Entry 8D9H (electron microscopy, 3.60 A resolution); this record covers chains B and D of the 4 polymer chains in the assembly.

# Chain B
Molecule: RAMP superfamily protein
Organism: Candidatus Scalindua brodae
Reference sequence: A0A0B0EGF3 (A0A0B0EGF3_9BACT); residue numbers follow UniProt; this construct covers 1-236, 263-373, 382-438, 447-878, 895-1025, 1 more blocks
Amino-acid sequence (1270 residues; each row starts with the number of its first residue; note: 418 numbers in that range are skipped by the numbering (no residue carries them; nothing is unmodelled there)):
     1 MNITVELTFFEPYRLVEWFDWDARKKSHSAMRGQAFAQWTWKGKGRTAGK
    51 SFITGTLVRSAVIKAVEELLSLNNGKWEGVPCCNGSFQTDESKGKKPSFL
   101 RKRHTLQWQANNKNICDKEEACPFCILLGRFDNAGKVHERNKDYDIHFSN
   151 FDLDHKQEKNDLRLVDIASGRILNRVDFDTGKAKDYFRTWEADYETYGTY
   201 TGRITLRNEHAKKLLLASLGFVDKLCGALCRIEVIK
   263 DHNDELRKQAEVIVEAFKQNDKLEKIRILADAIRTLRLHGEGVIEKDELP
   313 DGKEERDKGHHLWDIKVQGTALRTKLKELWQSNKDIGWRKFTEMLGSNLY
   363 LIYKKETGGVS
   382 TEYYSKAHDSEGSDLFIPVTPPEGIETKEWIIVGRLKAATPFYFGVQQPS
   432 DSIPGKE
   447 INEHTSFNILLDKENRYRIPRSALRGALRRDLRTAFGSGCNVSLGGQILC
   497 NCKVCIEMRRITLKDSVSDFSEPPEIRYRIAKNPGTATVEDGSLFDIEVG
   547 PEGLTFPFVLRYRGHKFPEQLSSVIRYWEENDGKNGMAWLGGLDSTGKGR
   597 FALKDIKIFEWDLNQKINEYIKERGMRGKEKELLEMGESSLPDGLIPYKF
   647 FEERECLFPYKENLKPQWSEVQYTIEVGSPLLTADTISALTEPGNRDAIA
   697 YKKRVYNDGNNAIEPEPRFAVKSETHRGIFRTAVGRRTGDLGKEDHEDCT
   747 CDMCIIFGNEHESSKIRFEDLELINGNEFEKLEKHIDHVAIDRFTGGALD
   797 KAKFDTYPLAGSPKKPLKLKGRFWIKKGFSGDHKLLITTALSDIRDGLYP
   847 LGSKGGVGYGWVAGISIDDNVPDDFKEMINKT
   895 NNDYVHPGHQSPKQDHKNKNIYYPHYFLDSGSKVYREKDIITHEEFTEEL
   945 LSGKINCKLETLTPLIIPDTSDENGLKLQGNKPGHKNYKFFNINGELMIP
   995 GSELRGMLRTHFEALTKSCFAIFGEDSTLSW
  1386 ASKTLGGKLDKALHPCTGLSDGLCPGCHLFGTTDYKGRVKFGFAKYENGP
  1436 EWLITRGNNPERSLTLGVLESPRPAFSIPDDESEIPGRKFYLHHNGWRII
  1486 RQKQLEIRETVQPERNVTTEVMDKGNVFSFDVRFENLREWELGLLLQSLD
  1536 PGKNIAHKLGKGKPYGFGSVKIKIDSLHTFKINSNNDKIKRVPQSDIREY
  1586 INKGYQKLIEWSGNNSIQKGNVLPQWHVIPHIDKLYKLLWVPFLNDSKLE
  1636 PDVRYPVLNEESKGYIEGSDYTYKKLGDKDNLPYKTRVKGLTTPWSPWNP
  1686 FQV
Bound ions: Zn2+ site 1: Cys116, Cys122, Cys125; Zn2+ site 2: Cys486, Cys496, Cys498; Zn2+ site 3: Cys745, Cys747, Cys750; Zn2+ site 4: Cys1013, Cys1401, Cys1409, Cys1412

# Chain D
Molecule: 20-nt RNA strand
Organism: Candidatus Scalindua brodae
Sequence (20 nucleotides; numbered 19 to 38; the number before each row is that of its first residue):
    19 UCCGGGGCAGAAAAUUGGGU

# Chain B / chain D interface
Residue-residue contacts (42):
  Lys182(B) with U38(D), sugar contact
  Ala183(B) with U38(D), hydrogen bond to the sugar
  Lys184(B) with U38(D), sugar contact
  Tyr186(B) with U38(D), base contact
  Lys287(B) with A29(D), salt bridge to the phosphate
  Arg289(B) with U33(D), hydrogen bond to the sugar; U34(D), salt bridge to the phosphate
  Lys315(B) with G28(D), salt bridge to the phosphate
  Glu317(B) with A27(D), base contact
  Arg318(B) with A27(D), salt bridge to the phosphate; G28(D), salt bridge to the phosphate
  His323(B) with G28(D), phosphate contact
  Tyr362(B) with U34(D), hydrogen bond to the phosphate
  Lys366(B) with U34(D), salt bridge to the phosphate
  Ser373(B) with G35(D), phosphate contact
  Thr382(B) with U38(D), base contact
  Ser452(B) with U34(D), base contact
  Phe453(B) with U34(D), base contact
  Glu536(B) with A32(D), sugar contact
  Asp537(B) with A32(D), sugar contact
  Gly538(B) with A32(D), hydrogen bond to the sugar; U33(D), phosphate contact; U34(D), hydrogen bond to the sugar
  Ser539(B) with A32(D), sugar contact
  Leu540(B) with U33(D), base contact
  Phe541(B) with U34(D), base contact
  Asp693(B) with G28(D), base contact
  Leu795(B) with C26(D), sugar contact
  Asp796(B) with C26(D), hydrogen bond to the sugar
  Lys797(B) with C26(D), sugar contact; A27(D), phosphate contact; G28(D), hydrogen bond to the sugar
  Ala798(B) with C26(D), sugar contact
  Lys799(B) with A27(D), hydrogen bond to the sugar
  Phe800(B) with G28(D), base contact
  Leu1454(B) with G24(D), base contact
  Glu1455(B) with G23(D), hydrogen bond to the base; G24(D), hydrogen bond to the base
  Ser1456(B) with G24(D), base contact
  Arg1500(B) with G23(D), hydrogen bond to the base; G24(D), salt bridge to the phosphate
  Leu1643(B) with G22(D), base contact
Interface residues without a listed pair, chain B (39 interface residues in all): Ile290, Asn448, Val535, Glu756, Thr1418
Interface residues without a listed pair, chain D (17 interface residues in all): G25, A30, A31, G36, G37

# Overview
Chain B and chain D form an interface of 39 and 17 residues respectively, with 11 hydrogen bonds and 7 salt
bridges. Polar pairs include Glu1455(B)-G23(D), Glu1455(B)-G24(D) and Arg1500(B)-G23(D). Cys116(B), Cys122(B)
and Cys125(B) coordinate Zn2+ site 1.
Here chain B is RAMP superfamily protein and chain D is a 20-nt RNA strand, both from Candidatus Scalindua
brodae. Entry 8D9H (gRAMP-TPR-CHAT match PFS target RNA(Craspase)) was determined by electron microscopy
together with 8D8N, 8D97, 8D9E, 8D9F, 8D9G and 8D9I from the same study.
